Entry 6AYN (X-ray diffraction, 2.48 A resolution); this record covers chains A and F of the 3 polymer chains in the assembly.

== Chain A ==
Protein: Cetuximab Fab light chain
From: Mus musculus
Reference sequence: P01834 (IGKC_HUMAN); residues 108-213 here correspond to UniProt positions 1-106 (UniProt number = residue number - 107)
Amino-acid sequence (213 residues; row label = number of the first residue in the row):
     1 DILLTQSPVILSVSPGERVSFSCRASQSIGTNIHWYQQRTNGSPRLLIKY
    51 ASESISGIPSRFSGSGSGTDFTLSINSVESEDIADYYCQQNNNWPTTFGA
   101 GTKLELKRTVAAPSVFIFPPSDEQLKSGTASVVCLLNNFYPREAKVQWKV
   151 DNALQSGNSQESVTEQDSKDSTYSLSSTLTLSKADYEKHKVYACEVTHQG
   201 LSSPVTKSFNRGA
Unresolved in the structure: 213
Disulfide bonds: C23-C88, C134-C194
Sequence notes: conflict A213 (Glu106 in P01834)

== Chain F ==
Protein: Cyclic meditope
Amino-acid sequence (11 residues; row label = number of the first residue in the row):
     1 XQFDLSTXRLK
Covalently attached groups: covalent link 011_1-K11
Modified residues: 011 (7-aminoheptanoic acid) at position 1; C4G (N~5~-[N-(3-aminopropyl)carbamimidoyl]-L-ornithine) at position 8

== Interface between chain A and chain F ==
Residue-residue contacts - 22 pairs, chain A then chain F:
  V9(A) with 011_1(F)
  I10(A) with 011_1(F)
  Q38(A) with F3(F); C4G_8(F); R9(F)
  R39(A) with R9(F)
  T40(A) with T7(F); R9(F), hydrogen bond
  N41(A) with S6(F), hydrogen bond (side chain-backbone); T7(F), hydrogen bond (backbone-backbone)
  G42(A) with C4G_8(F)
  S43(A) with C4G_8(F)
  A84(A) with R9(F)
  D85(A) with R9(F), salt bridge; L10(F), hydrogen bond (side chain-backbone)
  Y87(A) with L10(F)
  A100(A) with L10(F)
  G101(A) with L10(F)
  K103(A) with R9(F); L10(F), hydrogen bond (side chain-backbone)
  E165(A) with T7(F), hydrogen bond; R9(F), salt bridge
Interface residues without a listed pair, chain A (18 interface residues in all): I83, T102, R142
Interface residues without a listed pair, chain F (8 interface residues in all): K11

== Summary ==
18 residues of chain A face 8 of chain F across their interface; the contacts include 6 hydrogen bonds and 2
salt bridges. Among the polar pairs are D85(A)-R9(F), E165(A)-R9(F) and T40(A)-R9(F).
Here chain A is Cetuximab Fab light chain (Mus musculus) and chain F is Cyclic meditope. Entry 6AYN (Structure
of cetuximab with aminoheptanoic acid-linked N-(3-aminopropyl)-L-arginine meditope variant) was determined by
X-ray diffraction together with 6AU5, 6AXP, 6AZK and 6AZL from the same study.
